Entry 7Z18 (electron microscopy, 1.98 A resolution); this record covers chains H and J of the 10 polymer chains in the assembly.

# Chain H
Name: Alpha-D-ribose 1-methylphosphonate 5-phosphate C-P lyase
From: Escherichia coli
Notes: EC 4.7.1.1
Reference sequence: P16688 (PHNJ_ECOLI); numbering as in UniProt (aligned over 1-281)
Sequence (281 residues; row label = number of the first residue in the row):
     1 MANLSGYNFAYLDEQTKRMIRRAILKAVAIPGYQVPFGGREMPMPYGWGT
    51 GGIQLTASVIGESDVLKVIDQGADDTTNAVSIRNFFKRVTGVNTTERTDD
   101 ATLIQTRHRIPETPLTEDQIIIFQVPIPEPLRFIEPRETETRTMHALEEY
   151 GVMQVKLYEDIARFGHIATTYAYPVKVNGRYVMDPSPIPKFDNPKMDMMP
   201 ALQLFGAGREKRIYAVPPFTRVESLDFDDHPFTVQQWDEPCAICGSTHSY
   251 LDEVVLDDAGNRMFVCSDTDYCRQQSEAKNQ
Not modelled in the structure: 1, 280-281
Sequence notes: conflict Leu103 (Val in P16688)
Ion coordination: Zn2+: Cys241, Cys244, Cys266, Cys272
Residues lining bound ligands: I9X (alpha-D-ribose-1,2-cyclic-phosphate-5-phosphate): Pro45, Tyr46, Gly47, Trp48, Gly49, Thr50, Gly51, Gly52, Arg107, His108, Gln124, Val125, Pro126, Pro187, Gly206, Ala207, Gly208, Arg209
Curated features (UniProtKB/Swiss-Prot):
  - natural variant: Leu103 (V103L: In strain: B; this construct carries the variant)
From the paper describing this entry:
  - binding site for I9X: Gly47 to Thr50, Arg107, His108, Gln124
  - mutagenesis - E149A, Y158A: abolished growth
  - catalytic residues: Gly32 (citing earlier work)

# Chain J
Name: Putative phosphonates utilization ATP-binding protein PhnK
From: Escherichia coli
Reference sequence: P16678 (PHNK_ECOLI); numbering as in UniProt (aligned over 1-252)
Sequence (291 residues; row label = number of the first residue in the row):
     1 MNQPLLSVNNLTHLYAPGKGFSDVSFDLWPGEVLGIVGESGSGKTTLLKS
    51 ISARLTPQQGEIHYENRSLYAMSEADRRRLLRTEWGVVHQHPLDGLRRQV
   101 SAGGNIGERLMATGARHYGDIRATAQKWLEEVEIPANRIDDLPTTFSGGM
   151 QQRLQIARNLVTHPKLVFMDEPTGGLDVSVQARLLDLLRGLVVELNLAVV
   201 IVTHDLGVARLLADRLLVMKQGQVVESGLTDRVLDDPHHPYTQLLVSSVL
   251 QNENLYFQGQFGSWSHPQFEKGGGSGGGSGGGSWSHPQFEK
Not modelled in the structure: 1-2, 251-291
Sequence notes: expression tag (253-291)
Ion coordination: Mg2+: Thr45, Gln90 (together with ATP)
Residues lining bound ligands:
  - ATP (adenosine-5'-triphosphate), molecule 1: Tyr15, Lys19, Gly20, Glu39, Ser40, Gly41, Ser42, Gly43, Lys44, Thr45, Thr46, Gln90, Glu171, His204
  - ATP, molecule 2: Arg138, Thr145, Phe146, Ser147, Gly148, Gly149, Met150, Gly175
Curated features (UniProtKB/Swiss-Prot):
  - binding site (ATP): Gly38 to Thr45
From the paper describing this entry:
  - catalytic residues: Tyr15, Gln90, Asp170, Glu171, His204 (proposed by the authors, not directly observed)
  - mutagenesis - E171Q: abolished growth in response to phosphonate
  - mutagenesis - E171Q: decreased catalytic activity on ATP
  - mutagenesis - R78A/R82A: abolished growth

# How chain H and chain J interact
Contacting residue pairs - 31 pairs, chain H then chain J:
  Leu147(H) - Glu74(J)
  Leu147(H) - Ala75(J)
  Leu147(H) - Arg78(J)
  Leu147(H) - Arg82(J)
  Glu148(H) - Arg82(J)
  Glu149(H) - Arg78(J)  salt bridge
  Glu149(H) - Arg82(J)  salt bridge
  Val152(H) - Arg97(J)
  Gln154(H) - Met111(J)
  Val155(H) - Val100(J)  hydrophobic
  Val155(H) - Glu108(J)
  Tyr158(H) - Gly103(J)
  Tyr158(H) - Gly104(J)
  Tyr158(H) - Met111(J)  hydrophobic
  Tyr158(H) - Tyr118(J)  hydrophobic
  Tyr158(H) - Ile121(J)  hydrophobic
  Tyr158(H) - Arg122(J)
  Glu159(H) - Val100(J)
  Glu159(H) - Ser101(J)  hydrogen bond
  Glu159(H) - Gly104(J)
  Ile161(H) - Tyr118(J)  hydrophobic
  Ala162(H) - Tyr118(J)
  Asp226(H) - Arg116(J)  salt bridge
  Phe227(H) - Met111(J)  hydrophobic
  Phe227(H) - Arg116(J)
  Phe227(H) - Tyr118(J)
  Asp228(H) - Arg116(J)  salt bridge
  Asp229(H) - His117(J)  salt bridge
  Asp229(H) - Tyr118(J)  hydrogen bond (side chain-backbone)
  Asp229(H) - Gly119(J)  hydrogen bond (side chain-backbone)
  His230(H) - Tyr118(J)
Interface residues without a listed pair, chain H (16 interface residues in all): Gly151
Interface residues without a listed pair, chain J (20 interface residues in all): Arg79, Ile139, Asp140

# Summary
The interface between chain H and chain J involves 16 residues on one side and 20 on the other, with 3
hydrogen bonds and 5 salt bridges. Polar pairs include Glu149(H)-Arg78(J), Glu149(H)-Arg82(J) and
Asp226(H)-Arg116(J). The paper reports catalytic residues Gly32(H) and Tyr15(J) among others; E149A and Y158A
of chain H abolish growth; 4 substitutions were tested in all.
Here chain H is Alpha-D-ribose 1-methylphosphonate 5-phosphate C-P lyase and chain J is Putative phosphonates
utilization ATP-binding protein PhnK, both from Escherichia coli. Entry 7Z18 (E. coli C-P lyase bound to a
PhnK ABC dimer and ATP) was determined by electron microscopy together with 7Z15, 7Z16, 7Z17 and 7Z19 from the
same study.
